PDB entry 7EGM | electron microscopy, 3.60 A resolution | chains C and J of the 8 polymer chains in the assembly

# Chain C
Name: SWI/SNF chromatin-remodeling complex subunit SNF5
From: Saccharomyces cerevisiae (strain ATCC 204508 / S288c)
Reference sequence: P18480 (SNF5_YEAST); numbering as in UniProt (aligned over 1-905)
Amino-acid sequence (918 residues; each row starts with the number of its first residue):
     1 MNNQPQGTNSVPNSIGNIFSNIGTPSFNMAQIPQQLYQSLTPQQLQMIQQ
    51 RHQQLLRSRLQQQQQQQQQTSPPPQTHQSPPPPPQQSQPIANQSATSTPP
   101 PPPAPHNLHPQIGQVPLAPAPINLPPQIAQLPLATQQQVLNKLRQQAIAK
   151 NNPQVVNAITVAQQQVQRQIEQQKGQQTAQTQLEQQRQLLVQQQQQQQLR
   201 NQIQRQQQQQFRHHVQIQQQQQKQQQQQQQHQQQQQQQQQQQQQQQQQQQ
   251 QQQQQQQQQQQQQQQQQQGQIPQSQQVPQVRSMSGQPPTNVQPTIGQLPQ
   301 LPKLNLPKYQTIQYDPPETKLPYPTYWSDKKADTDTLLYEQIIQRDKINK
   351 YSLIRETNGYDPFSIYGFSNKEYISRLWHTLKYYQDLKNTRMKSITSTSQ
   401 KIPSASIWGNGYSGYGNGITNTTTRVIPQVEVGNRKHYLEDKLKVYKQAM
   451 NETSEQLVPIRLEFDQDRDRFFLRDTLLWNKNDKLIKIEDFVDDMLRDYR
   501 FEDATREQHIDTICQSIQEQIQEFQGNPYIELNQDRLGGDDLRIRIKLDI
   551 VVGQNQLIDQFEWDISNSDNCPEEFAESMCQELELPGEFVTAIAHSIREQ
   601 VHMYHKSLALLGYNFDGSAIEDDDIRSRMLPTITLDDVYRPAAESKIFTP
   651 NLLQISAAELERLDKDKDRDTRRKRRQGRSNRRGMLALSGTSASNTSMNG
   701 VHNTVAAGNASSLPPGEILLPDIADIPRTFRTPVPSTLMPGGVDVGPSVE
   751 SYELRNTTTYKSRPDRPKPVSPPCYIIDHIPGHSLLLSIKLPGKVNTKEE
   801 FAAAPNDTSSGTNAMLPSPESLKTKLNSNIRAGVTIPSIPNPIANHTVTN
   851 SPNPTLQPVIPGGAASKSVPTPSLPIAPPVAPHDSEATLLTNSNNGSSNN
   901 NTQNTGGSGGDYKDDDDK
Not modelled in the structure: 1-367, 667-719, 758-918
Sequence notes: expression tag (906-918)

# Chain J
Name: SWI/SNF global transcription activator complex subunit SWP82
From: Saccharomyces cerevisiae (strain ATCC 204508 / S288c)
Reference sequence: P43554 (SWP82_YEAST); numbering as in UniProt (aligned over 1-623)
Amino-acid sequence (634 residues; numbered 1 to 634; the number before each row is that of its first residue):
     1 MLGEDEGNTVLEKGNNPSVKQGEVGAVFIVPKILIREHERVILKQILQIL
    51 DQDELVQPPLDKFPYKKLELPKYIDELKTRDATNTSYKMIQLDAYGEKKV
   101 GSNGELFGGRHYLFNTFTFTAHMGVLLVLLQDVIKVLYQSNATHDEDEFI
   151 VQHDQILVMETSEEQTKFLAKNGVIPEESKGSFKYITARSAFVEFGASVI
   201 AGGQRIVDDYWESLAKKQNLSSHQRVFKLSTNLISKISLLRPSFQNNRIS
   251 NANEISANTNNTCTISTSKFESQYPIVTEQPSAEIREAYIENFAKGEHIS
   301 AIVPGQSISGTLELSAQFRVPRYHSKNSFQQALQMKAMDIPIGRHEELLA
   351 QYESQAPDGSASISLPNHIPSVNPSNKPIKRMLSSILDINVSSSKNKKSE
   401 ENEMIKPMNKGQHKNNTSLNINGWKFESLPLKSAENSGKQQYYRGLPLYE
   451 KNTLLERLKQLTPNEIKELEHLHDAVFVNTGLQNVRKVRTKKWKKYWQYK
   501 AGIPIGLKRSQLDEFKNKYLKDVLAQTSVTTNFNEITNTDETITTKRVPN
   551 PNFLGNCNIKDFKPPYIYSHVNKVPQNVAGDKTAVKLDTEVKNTNANPVV
   601 ATDPVAAKPDNLANFSNEVAMNNGGSGGHHHHHH
Not modelled in the structure: 1-228, 244-274, 338-440, 508-545, 568-634
Sequence notes: expression tag (624-634)

# Chain C / chain J interface
Residue-residue contacts (96):
  Ser413(C) - Asn558(J)  hydrogen bond
  Tyr415(C) - Pro551(J)  hydrogen bond (side chain-backbone)
  Tyr415(C) - Asn552(J)
  Tyr415(C) - Cys557(J)
  Tyr415(C) - Asn558(J)
  Gln466(C) - Gly296(J)  hydrogen bond (side chain-backbone)
  Gln466(C) - Glu297(J)
  Gln466(C) - His298(J)
  Arg470(C) - Gly296(J)
  Phe472(C) - Phe293(J)  hydrophobic
  Phe472(C) - Gly296(J)
  Phe472(C) - Glu297(J)
  Phe472(C) - His298(J)
  Tyr499(C) - Phe293(J)
  Arg500(C) - Ala294(J)
  Phe501(C) - Phe293(J)
  Phe501(C) - Ala294(J)  hydrophobic
  Glu502(C) - Ala294(J)
  Glu502(C) - Lys295(J)
  Gln508(C) - Ala294(J)
  Gln508(C) - Lys295(J)
  Gly553(C) - Pro304(J)
  Gly553(C) - Gly305(J)
  Gln554(C) - Pro304(J)
  Asn555(C) - Ser307(J)
  Glu582(C) - Arg486(J)  hydrogen bond (backbone-side chain)
  Leu583(C) - Leu312(J)  hydrophobic
  Leu583(C) - Arg489(J)
  Glu584(C) - Arg486(J)
  Glu584(C) - Arg489(J)  hydrogen bond (backbone-side chain)
  Glu584(C) - Thr490(J)
  Glu584(C) - Trp493(J)  hydrogen bond (backbone-side chain)
  Pro586(C) - Trp493(J)  hydrophobic
  Tyr639(C) - Glu468(J)  hydrogen bond
  Tyr639(C) - His471(J)
  Arg640(C) - His471(J)  hydrogen bond (backbone-side chain)
  Ala642(C) - Val320(J)  hydrophobic
  Lys646(C) - Ser315(J)
  Thr649(C) - Leu314(J)
  Thr649(C) - Ser315(J)
  Pro650(C) - Leu314(J)
  Asn651(C) - Leu312(J)
  Asn651(C) - Leu314(J)  hydrogen bond (side chain-backbone)
  Asn651(C) - Ser315(J)  hydrogen bond
  Leu652(C) - Thr311(J)
  Leu652(C) - Leu312(J)  hydrogen bond (backbone-backbone)
  Leu652(C) - Arg489(J)
  Leu653(C) - Glu313(J)
  Gln654(C) - Ser309(J)
  Gln654(C) - Gly310(J)
  Gln654(C) - Thr311(J)
  Ala657(C) - Ile302(J)  hydrophobic
  Leu660(C) - Ile302(J)  hydrophobic
  Leu660(C) - Pro304(J)  hydrophobic
  Glu661(C) - Ser300(J)
  Glu661(C) - Ile302(J)
  Asp664(C) - His298(J)
  Lys665(C) - His298(J)
  Pro733(C) - Tyr289(J)
  Ser736(C) - Gln306(J)  hydrogen bond (backbone-side chain)
  Thr737(C) - Gln306(J)  hydrogen bond (backbone-side chain)
  Leu738(C) - Gln306(J)
  Leu738(C) - Tyr496(J)  hydrogen bond (backbone-side chain)
  Leu738(C) - Trp497(J)
  Leu738(C) - Lys500(J)
  Met739(C) - Gln306(J)  hydrogen bond (backbone-side chain)
  Met739(C) - Tyr496(J)
  Pro740(C) - Gln306(J)
  Pro740(C) - Tyr496(J)
  Gly741(C) - Gly305(J)
  Gly741(C) - Gln306(J)  hydrogen bond (backbone-backbone)
  Gly742(C) - Gly305(J)
  Gly742(C) - Gln306(J)  hydrogen bond (backbone-side chain)
  Val743(C) - Ile290(J)  hydrophobic
  Asp744(C) - Lys500(J)  salt bridge
  Val745(C) - Arg286(J)
  Val745(C) - Glu287(J)
  Val745(C) - Ile290(J)  hydrophobic
  Val749(C) - Lys500(J)
  Val749(C) - Ala501(J)
  Val749(C) - Gly502(J)
  Ser751(C) - Val548(J)
  Ser751(C) - Pro549(J)
  Ser751(C) - Asn550(J)  hydrogen bond (backbone-backbone)
  Ser751(C) - Asn552(J)  hydrogen bond (side chain-backbone)
  Ser751(C) - Phe553(J)
  Tyr752(C) - Arg547(J)  hydrogen bond
  Tyr752(C) - Val548(J)
  Glu753(C) - Val548(J)  hydrogen bond (backbone-backbone)
  Glu753(C) - Asn550(J)
  Leu754(C) - Lys546(J)
  Leu754(C) - Arg547(J)
  Leu754(C) - Val548(J)
  Arg755(C) - Lys546(J)  hydrogen bond (backbone-backbone)
  Arg755(C) - Val548(J)
  Asn756(C) - Lys546(J)  hydrogen bond (side chain-backbone)
Interface residues without a listed pair, chain C (53 interface residues in all): Gly414, Leu585, Ser645
Interface residues without a listed pair, chain J (49 interface residues in all): Glu279, Ile308, Leu482, Ile559

# Summary
53 residues of chain C and 49 residues of chain J are in contact, with 23 hydrogen bonds and 1 salt bridge.
Polar contacts include Asp744(C)-Lys500(J), Ser413(C)-Asn558(J) and Tyr415(C)-Pro551(J).
Chain C is SWI/SNF chromatin-remodeling complex subunit SNF5 and chain J is SWI/SNF global transcription
activator complex subunit SWP82, both from Saccharomyces cerevisiae (strain ATCC 204508 / S288c); the
structure, The SRM module of SWI/SNF-nucleosome complex, was determined by electron microscopy, deposited
together with 7EG6 and 7EGP.
